5H94 - chains A and C of the 3 polymer chains in the assembly; structure by X-ray diffraction, 1.48 A resolution.

# Chain A
Name: MHC class I antigen
Source organism: Sus scrofa
Amino-acid sequence (275 residues; row label = number of the first residue in the row):
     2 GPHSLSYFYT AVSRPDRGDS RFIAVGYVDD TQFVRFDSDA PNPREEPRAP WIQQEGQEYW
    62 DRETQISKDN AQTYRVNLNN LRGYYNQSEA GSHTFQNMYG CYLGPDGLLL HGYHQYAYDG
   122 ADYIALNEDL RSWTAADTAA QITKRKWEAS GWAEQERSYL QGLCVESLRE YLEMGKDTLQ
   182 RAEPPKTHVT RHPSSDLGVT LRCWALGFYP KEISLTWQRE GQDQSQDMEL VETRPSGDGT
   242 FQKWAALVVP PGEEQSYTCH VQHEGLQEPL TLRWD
Cystine bridges: C102-C165, C204-C260
What the authors report for this chain:
  - contacts within the chain: Y10-N71 (hydrogen bond)
  - binding site for Nonapeptide from Influenza A virus HA protein (chain C): Y8, E46, R63, I67, S68, N78, N81, L82, Y85, F96, Y100, H115, Y124, T144, K147, W148, Y160
  - binding site for Nonapeptide from Influenza A virus HA protein: A25, Q156
  - specificity-determining residues: E157

# Chain C
Name: Nonapeptide from Influenza A virus HA protein
Amino-acid sequence (9 residues; each row starts with the number of its first residue):
     1 KMNTQFTAV

# Interface between chain A and chain C
Residue-residue contacts - 49 pairs, chain A then chain C:
  L6(A) - K1(C)
  Y8(A) - K1(C)  hydrogen bond (side chain-backbone)
  Y8(A) - M2(C)  hydrophobic
  Y10(A) - M2(C)
  Y10(A) - N3(C)  hydrogen bond
  Y10(A) - Q5(C)
  E46(A) - M2(C)
  Y60(A) - K1(C)
  R63(A) - K1(C)
  R63(A) - M2(C)  hydrogen bond (side chain-backbone)
  E64(A) - K1(C)
  E64(A) - M2(C)  hydrogen bond (side chain-backbone)
  I67(A) - M2(C)
  I67(A) - N3(C)
  I67(A) - T4(C)
  S68(A) - M2(C)
  D70(A) - F6(C)
  N71(A) - Q5(C)
  T74(A) - Q5(C)  hydrogen bond (side chain-backbone)
  T74(A) - F6(C)
  Y75(A) - Q5(C)  hydrogen bond
  V77(A) - A8(C)  hydrophobic
  N78(A) - A8(C)
  N78(A) - V9(C)  hydrogen bond (side chain-backbone)
  N81(A) - A8(C)
  N81(A) - V9(C)  hydrogen bond (side chain-backbone)
  L82(A) - V9(C)  hydrophobic
  Y85(A) - V9(C)  hydrogen bond (side chain-backbone)
  F96(A) - V9(C)  hydrophobic
  N98(A) - Q5(C)
  Y100(A) - M2(C)
  Y100(A) - N3(C)  hydrogen bond
  Y100(A) - Q5(C)
  H115(A) - N3(C)
  H115(A) - Q5(C)
  Y117(A) - Q5(C)
  T144(A) - V9(C)  hydrogen bond (side chain-backbone)
  W148(A) - T7(C)  hydrogen bond (side chain-backbone)
  W148(A) - A8(C)  hydrogen bond (side chain-backbone)
  W148(A) - V9(C)  hydrophobic
  S151(A) - T7(C)
  W153(A) - T7(C)
  E157(A) - N3(C)  hydrogen bond
  Y160(A) - K1(C)  hydrogen bond (side chain-backbone)
  Y160(A) - M2(C)
  Y160(A) - N3(C)
  L164(A) - K1(C)
  S168(A) - K1(C)  hydrogen bond (side chain-backbone)
  Y172(A) - K1(C)  hydrogen bond (side chain-backbone)
Interface residues without a listed pair, chain A (35 interface residues in all): Y124, K147, E171
From the paper, about this interface:
  - residue pairs: Y10(A)-N3(C) (hydrogen bond), R63(A)-M2(C) (hydrogen bond), E64(A)-M2(C) (hydrogen bond), T74(A)-Q5(C) (hydrogen bond), Y75(A)-Q5(C) (hydrogen bond), Y100(A)-N3(C) (hydrogen bond), W148(A)-T7(C), W148(A)-A8(C), E157(A)-N3(C) (hydrogen bond), Y172(A)-K1(C)

# Overview
35 residues of chain A and 9 residues of chain C are in contact; the contacts include 17 hydrogen bonds. Among
the polar pairs are Y8(A)-K1(C), Y10(A)-N3(C) and R63(A)-M2(C). The authors report hydrogen bonds between
Y10(A) and N3(C), R63(A) and M2(C) and E64(A) and M2(C) among others; contacts between W148(A) and T7(C),
W148(A) and A8(C) and Y172(A) and K1(C). The paper reports a binding site for Nonapeptide from Influenza A
virus HA protein (chain C) at Y8(A), E46(A) and R63(A) among others; a binding site for Nonapeptide from
Influenza A virus HA protein at A25(A) and Q156(A).
Here chain A is MHC class I antigen (Sus scrofa) and chain C is Nonapeptide from Influenza A virus HA protein.
Entry 5H94 (Crystal structure of Swine MHC CLASSI for 1.48 angstroms) was determined by X-ray diffraction.
